1F4H - chains A and D of the 4 polymer chains in the assembly; structure by X-ray diffraction, 2.80 A resolution.

Chain A (and D):
Molecule: Beta-galactosidase
From: Escherichia coli
Notes: EC 3.2.1.23; chain D of this document is another copy of the same molecule, construct and numbering; everything in this record applies to it too
UniProtKB: P00722 (BGAL_ECOLI); residue numbers follow UniProt; this construct covers 3-1023
Sequence (1021 residues; each row starts with the number of its first residue):
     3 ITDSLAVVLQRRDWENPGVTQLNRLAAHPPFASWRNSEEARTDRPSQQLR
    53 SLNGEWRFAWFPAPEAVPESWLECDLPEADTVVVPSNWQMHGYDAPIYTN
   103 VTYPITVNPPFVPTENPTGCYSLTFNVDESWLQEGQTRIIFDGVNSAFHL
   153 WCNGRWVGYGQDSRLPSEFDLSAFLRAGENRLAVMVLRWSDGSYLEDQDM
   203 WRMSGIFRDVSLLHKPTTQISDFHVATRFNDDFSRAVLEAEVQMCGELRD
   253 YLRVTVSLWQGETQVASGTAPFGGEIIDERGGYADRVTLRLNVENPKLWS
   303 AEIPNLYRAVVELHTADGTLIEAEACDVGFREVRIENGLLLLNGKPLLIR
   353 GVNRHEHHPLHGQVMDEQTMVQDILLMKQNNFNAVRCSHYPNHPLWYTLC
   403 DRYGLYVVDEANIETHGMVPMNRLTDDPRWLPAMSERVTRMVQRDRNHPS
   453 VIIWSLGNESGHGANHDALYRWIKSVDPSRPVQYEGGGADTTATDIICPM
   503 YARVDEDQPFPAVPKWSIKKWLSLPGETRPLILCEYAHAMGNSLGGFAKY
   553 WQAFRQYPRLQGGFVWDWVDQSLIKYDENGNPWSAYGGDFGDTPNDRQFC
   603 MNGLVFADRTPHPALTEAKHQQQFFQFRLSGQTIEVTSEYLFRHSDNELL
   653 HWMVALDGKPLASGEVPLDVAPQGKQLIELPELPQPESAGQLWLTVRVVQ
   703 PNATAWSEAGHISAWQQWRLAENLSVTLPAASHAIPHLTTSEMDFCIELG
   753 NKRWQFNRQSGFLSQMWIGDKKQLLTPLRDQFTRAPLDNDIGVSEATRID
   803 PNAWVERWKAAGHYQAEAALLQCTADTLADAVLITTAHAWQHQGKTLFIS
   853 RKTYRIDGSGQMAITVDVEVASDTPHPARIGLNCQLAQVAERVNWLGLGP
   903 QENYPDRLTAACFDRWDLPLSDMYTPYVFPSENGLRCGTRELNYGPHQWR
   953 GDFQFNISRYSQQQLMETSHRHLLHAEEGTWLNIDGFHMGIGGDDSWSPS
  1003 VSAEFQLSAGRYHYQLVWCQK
Ion coordination: Mg2+ site 1: Asp15, Asn18, Val21, Gln163, Asp193; Mg2+ site 2: Asn102, Glu416, His418, Glu461

How chain A and chain D interact:
Contacting residue pairs - 80 pairs, chain A then chain D:
  Thr4(A) with Gln12(D)
  Val9(A) with Val9(D), hydrophobic
  Gln12(A) with Thr4(D)
  Arg13(A) with Arg13(D); Asp15(D), salt bridge
  Asp15(A) with Arg13(D), salt bridge
  Leu24(A) with Arg13(D)
  Arg26(A) with Arg431(D), hydrogen bond (backbone-side chain)
  Ala28(A) with Arg431(D)
  Ile278(A) with Pro513(D); Ala514(D), hydrophobic
  Ile279(A) with Pro422(D), hydrophobic; Asn424(D); Ala514(D)
  Asp280(A) with Pro422(D); Met423(D), hydrogen bond (side chain-backbone); Asn424(D), hydrogen bond (side chain-backbone); Gly463(D)
  Glu281(A) with Met423(D)
  Arg282(A) with Val103(D); His418(D), hydrogen bond (side chain-backbone); Gly419(D), hydrogen bond (side chain-backbone); Met420(D), hydrogen bond (side chain-backbone); Val421(D); Pro422(D); Met423(D)
  Gly283(A) with Pro422(D)
  Gly284(A) with Val421(D); Pro422(D)
  Tyr285(A) with Pro422(D), hydrophobic; Asn424(D); Arg425(D)
  Asp287(A) with Arg425(D), salt bridge
  His418(A) with Arg282(D), hydrogen bond (backbone-side chain)
  Gly419(A) with Arg282(D)
  Met420(A) with Arg282(D), hydrogen bond (backbone-side chain)
  Val421(A) with Arg282(D); Gly284(D)
  Pro422(A) with Ile279(D), hydrophobic; Asp280(D); Gly283(D); Gly284(D); Tyr285(D), hydrophobic
  Met423(A) with Asp280(D), hydrogen bond (backbone-side chain); Glu281(D); Arg282(D)
  Asn424(A) with Ile279(D); Asp280(D); Tyr285(D), hydrogen bond
  Arg425(A) with Tyr285(D), hydrogen bond (backbone-side chain); Asp287(D), salt bridge
  Pro430(A) with Gln445(D)
  Arg431(A) with Gln23(D); Arg26(D), hydrogen bond (side chain-backbone); Leu27(D); Ala28(D)
  Leu433(A) with Trp474(D)
  Pro434(A) with Pro434(D), hydrophobic
  Thr441(A) with Pro430(D)
  Gly463(A) with Asp280(D)
  Ala466(A) with Trp474(D); Ser477(D); Val478(D), hydrophobic
  Asn467(A) with Trp474(D)
  Asp469(A) with Ser477(D), hydrogen bond
  Ala470(A) with Ala470(D); Trp474(D), hydrophobic
  Arg473(A) with Asp469(D); Ala470(D); Arg473(D)
  Trp474(A) with Pro430(D), hydrophobic; Leu433(D); Ala466(D); Asn467(D), hydrogen bond
  Ser477(A) with Asp469(D), hydrogen bond
  Val478(A) with Ala466(D), hydrophobic
  Pro513(A) with Ile278(D)
  Ala514(A) with Ile278(D); Ile279(D)
  Val515(A) with Glu281(D)
Interface residues without a listed pair, chain A (55 interface residues in all): Val10, Asn18, Gly20, Val21, Gln23, Leu27, Val103, Arg288, Asp428, Ser437, Gln445, Glu487, Thr494
Interface residues without a listed pair, chain D (56 interface residues in all): Ala8, Val10, Asn18, Gly20, Val21, Leu24, Trp158, Ala286, Asp428, Ser437, Thr441, Glu487, Val515

Overview:
The interface between chain A and chain D involves 55 residues on one side and 56 on the other, with 15
hydrogen bonds and 4 salt bridges. Polar pairs include Arg13(A)-Asp15(D), Asp287(A)-Arg425(D) and
Arg26(A)-Arg431(D). Asp15(A), Asn18(A), Val21(A), Gln163(A) and Asp193(A) form the Mg2+ site 1.
Chain A and chain D are both Beta-galactosidase (Escherichia coli); the structure, E. coli (lacz)
beta-galactosidase (orthorhombic), was determined by X-ray diffraction (same publication as 1DP0, 1F4A and
4V41).
